Entry 4I1S (X-ray diffraction, 2.29 A resolution); this record covers chains A and B.

== Chain A ==
Protein: Melanoma differentiation associated protein-5
Source organism: Sus scrofa
Notes: fragment: helicase domain region 641-665 replaced by SGSGS, proteolysis by trypsin during crystallization
UniProt: A7LCX1 (A7LCX1_PIG); the construct has insertions or renumbered stretches relative to UniProt, so the offset changes along the chain: 546-640 = UniProt 303-397; 666-808 = UniProt 666-808
Chain sequence (243 residues; numbered 546 to 808; 20 numbers in that range are skipped by the numbering (no residue carries them; nothing is unmodelled there); the number before each row is that of its first residue):
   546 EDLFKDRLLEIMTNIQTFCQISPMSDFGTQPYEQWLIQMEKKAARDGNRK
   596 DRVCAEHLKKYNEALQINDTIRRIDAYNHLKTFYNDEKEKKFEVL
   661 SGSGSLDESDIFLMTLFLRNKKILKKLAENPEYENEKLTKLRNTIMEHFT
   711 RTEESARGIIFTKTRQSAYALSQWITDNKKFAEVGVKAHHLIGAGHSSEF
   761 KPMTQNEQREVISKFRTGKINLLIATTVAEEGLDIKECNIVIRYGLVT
Disordered / not traced: 639-640, 661-663
Sequence notes: linker (661-665)
Modified positions: Mse557, Mse569, Mse584, Mse674, Mse706, Mse763 (selenomethionine; parent Met)
From the paper describing this entry:
  - specificity-determining residues: Arg803, Gly805 (by similarity / conservation)

== Chain B ==
Protein: Non-structural protein V
Source organism: Simian virus 5
Notes: fragment: region 55-79 replaced by SGSGSGSGSG, proteolysis by trypsin during crystallization
UniProt: P11207 (V_SV5); residues 168-219 here correspond to UniProt positions 1-52 (UniProt number = residue number - 167)
Chain sequence (52 residues; each row starts with the number of its first residue):
   168 GGFHRREYSIGWVGDEVKVTEWCNPSCSPITAAARRFECTCHQCPVTCSE
   218 CE

== Chain A / chain B interface ==
Contacting residue pairs - 54 pairs, chain A then chain B:
  Thr615(A) with Trp179(B)
  Asn695(A) with Asp182(B)
  Glu696(A) with Asp182(B), hydrogen bond (backbone-side chain); Val184(B)
  Lys697(A) with Trp179(B); Gly181(B), hydrogen bond (side chain-backbone); Asp182(B), salt bridge; Val184(B)
  Lys700(A) with Val184(B); Val186(B)
  Leu701(A) with Ile177(B), hydrophobic
  Thr704(A) with Tyr175(B)
  Arg711(A) with Glu217(B), salt bridge
  Phe721(A) with Thr198(B); Ala199(B), hydrophobic
  Thr787(A) with Ala199(B)
  Glu790(A) with Thr198(B), hydrogen bond; Ala199(B), hydrogen bond (side chain-backbone)
  Leu793(A) with Ile197(B)
  Asp794(A) with Pro196(B); Ile197(B), hydrogen bond (side chain-backbone)
  Ile795(A) with Ile197(B)
  Lys796(A) with Phe170(B); Ser193(B)
  Glu797(A) with Phe170(B)
  Cys798(A) with Phe170(B); Arg172(B); Ile197(B), hydrophobic
  Asn799(A) with Phe170(B); Arg172(B); Arg173(B), hydrogen bond (backbone-backbone)
  Ile800(A) with Arg172(B); Arg173(B); Tyr175(B), hydrophobic
  Val801(A) with Arg172(B); Arg173(B), hydrogen bond (backbone-backbone); Glu174(B); Tyr175(B), hydrogen bond (backbone-backbone)
  Ile802(A) with Tyr175(B); Ile177(B), hydrophobic
  Arg803(A) with Glu174(B), salt bridge; Tyr175(B), hydrogen bond (backbone-backbone); Ser176(B); Ile177(B), hydrogen bond (backbone-backbone); Thr198(B), hydrogen bond (side chain-backbone); Ala199(B), hydrogen bond (side chain-backbone); Ala200(B), hydrogen bond (side chain-backbone); Ala201(B)
  Tyr804(A) with Ile177(B); Trp179(B), hydrophobic
  Gly805(A) with Ile177(B), hydrogen bond (backbone-backbone); Trp179(B)
  Leu806(A) with Ala199(B)
  Thr808(A) with Trp179(B)
Interface residues without a listed pair, chain A (28 interface residues in all): Ile719, Val807
Interface residues without a listed pair, chain B (26 interface residues in all): Gly168, His171, Gly178, Trp189, Ser195, Ser216
Interface features reported in the paper:
  - specific contacts: Arg803(A)-Glu174(B) (salt bridge), Gly805(A)-Trp179(B) (hydrophobic contact)

== Summary ==
28 residues of chain A face 26 of chain B across their interface; the contacts include 14 hydrogen bonds and 3
salt bridges. Polar contacts include Lys697(A)-Asp182(B), Arg711(A)-Glu217(B) and Arg803(A)-Glu174(B). The
paper describes a salt bridge between Arg803(A) and Glu174(B); a hydrophobic contact between Gly805(A) and
Trp179(B). The paper reports specificity determinants Arg803(A) and Gly805(A).
Here chain A is Melanoma differentiation associated protein-5 (Sus scrofa) and chain B is Non-structural
protein V (Simian virus 5). Entry 4I1S (Melanoma differentiation associated protein-5 Helicase domain complex
with inhibitor Non-structural protein V) was determined by X-ray diffraction.
